PDB entry 3EGW | X-ray diffraction, 1.90 A resolution | chains B and C of the 3 polymer chains in the assembly

Chain B:
Molecule: Respiratory nitrate reductase 1 beta chain
From: Escherichia coli
Notes: EC 1.7.99.4; fragment: Chain B, NarH
UniProtKB: P11349 (NARH_ECOLI); residues 1-509 here = UniProt positions 1-509
Chain sequence (509 residues; numbered 1 to 509; the number before each row is that of its first residue):
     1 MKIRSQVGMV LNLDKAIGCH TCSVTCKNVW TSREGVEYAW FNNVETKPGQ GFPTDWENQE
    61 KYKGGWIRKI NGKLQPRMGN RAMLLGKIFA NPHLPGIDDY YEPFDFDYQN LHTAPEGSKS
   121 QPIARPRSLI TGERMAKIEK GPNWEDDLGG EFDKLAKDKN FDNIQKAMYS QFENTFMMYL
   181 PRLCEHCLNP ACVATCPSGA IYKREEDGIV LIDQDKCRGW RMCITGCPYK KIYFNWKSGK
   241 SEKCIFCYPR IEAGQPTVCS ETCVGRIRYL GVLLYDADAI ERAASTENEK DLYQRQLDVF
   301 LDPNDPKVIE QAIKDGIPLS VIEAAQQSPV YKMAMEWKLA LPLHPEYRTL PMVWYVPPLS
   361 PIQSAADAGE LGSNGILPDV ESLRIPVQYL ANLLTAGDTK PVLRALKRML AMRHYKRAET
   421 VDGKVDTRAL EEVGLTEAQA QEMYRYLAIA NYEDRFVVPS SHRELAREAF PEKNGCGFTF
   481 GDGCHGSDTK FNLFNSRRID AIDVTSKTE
Sequence notes: engineered mutation Ala-16 (Cys in P11349)
Curated features (UniProtKB/Swiss-Prot):
  - binding site ([4Fe-4S] cluster): Cys-19, Cys-22, Cys-26, Cys-184, Cys-187, Cys-192, Cys-227, Cys-244, Cys-247, Cys-259, Cys-263
  - binding site ([3Fe-4S] cluster): Cys-196, Cys-217, Cys-223

Chain C:
Molecule: Respiratory nitrate reductase 1 gamma chain
From: Escherichia coli
Notes: EC 1.7.99.4; fragment: Chain C, NarI
UniProtKB: P11350 (NARI_ECOLI); numbering as in UniProt (aligned over 1-225)
Chain sequence (225 residues; numbered 1 to 225; the number before each row is that of its first residue):
     1 MQFLNMFFFD IYPYIAGAVF LIGSWLRYDY GQYTWRAASS QMLDRKGMNL ASNLFHIGIL
    61 GIFVGHFFGM LTPHWMAAAW LPIEVKQKMA MFAGGASGVL CLIGGVLLLK RRLFSPRVRA
   121 TTTGADILIL SLLVIQCALG LLTIPFSAQH MDGSEMMKLV GWAQSVVTFH GGASQHLDGV
   181 AFIFRLHLVL GMTLFLLFPF SRLIHIWSVP VEYLTRKYQL VRARH
Sequence notes: conflict Ala-77 (Tyr in P11350), Ala-78 (Glu in P11350)
Modified positions: Met-1 (n-formylmethionine; FME)
Curated features (UniProtKB/Swiss-Prot):
  - binding site (heme b): His-56, His-66, His-187, His-205
  - modified residue: Met-1 (N-formylmethionine)

Chain B / chain C interface:
Contacting residue pairs (113):
  Arg-4(B) / Val-221(C)
  Tyr-38(B) / Met-42(C)  hydrogen bond
  Trp-66(B) / Tyr-218(C)  hydrophobic
  Trp-66(B) / Gln-219(C)
  Pro-76(B) / Tyr-218(C)
  Asn-80(B) / Tyr-218(C)
  Arg-81(B) / Tyr-213(C)
  Arg-81(B) / Leu-214(C)
  Arg-81(B) / Arg-216(C)  hydrogen bond (side chain-backbone)
  Arg-81(B) / Tyr-218(C)  hydrogen bond
  Leu-84(B) / Tyr-213(C)
  Leu-85(B) / Pro-210(C)
  Leu-85(B) / Tyr-213(C)  hydrophobic
  Leu-85(B) / Leu-214(C)  hydrophobic
  Ile-88(B) / Pro-210(C)  hydrophobic
  Phe-89(B) / Ser-52(C)  hydrogen bond (backbone-side chain)
  Phe-89(B) / Asn-53(C)
  Phe-89(B) / His-56(C)
  Phe-89(B) / Leu-60(C)  hydrophobic
  Ala-90(B) / Gln-41(C)
  Ala-90(B) / Met-48(C)
  Ala-90(B) / Asn-49(C)
  Ala-90(B) / Asn-53(C)
  Asn-91(B) / Gln-41(C)  hydrogen bond (backbone-side chain)
  Pro-92(B) / Asn-49(C)
  Leu-94(B) / Gln-41(C)
  Leu-94(B) / Met-42(C)
  Leu-94(B) / Arg-45(C)  hydrogen bond (backbone-side chain)
  Pro-95(B) / Met-42(C)
  Gly-96(B) / Met-42(C)
  Gly-96(B) / Arg-45(C)
  Ile-97(B) / Met-42(C)  hydrogen bond (backbone-backbone)
  Ile-97(B) / Leu-43(C)
  Ile-97(B) / Arg-117(C)
  Asp-98(B) / Arg-117(C)  salt bridge
  Asp-99(B) / Arg-45(C)  salt bridge
  Glu-102(B) / Arg-117(C)  salt bridge
  Ile-130(B) / Arg-117(C)
  Ile-130(B) / Ala-120(C)
  Ile-130(B) / Thr-121(C)
  Thr-131(B) / Arg-117(C)
  Thr-131(B) / Ala-120(C)
  Asn-189(B) / Gln-219(C)  hydrogen bond
  Pro-190(B) / Gln-219(C)  hydrogen bond (backbone-side chain)
  Val-193(B) / Arg-216(C)  hydrogen bond (backbone-side chain)
  Val-193(B) / Tyr-218(C)
  Val-193(B) / Gln-219(C)
  Val-193(B) / Leu-220(C)
  Ala-194(B) / Tyr-213(C)  hydrogen bond (backbone-side chain)
  Ala-194(B) / Arg-216(C)
  Ala-194(B) / Tyr-218(C)
  Thr-195(B) / Tyr-213(C)
  Cys-196(B) / Tyr-213(C)
  Cys-196(B) / Arg-216(C)  hydrogen bond (backbone-side chain)
  Pro-197(B) / Pro-210(C)  hydrophobic
  Pro-197(B) / Tyr-213(C)
  Ser-198(B) / Glu-212(C)
  Gly-199(B) / Arg-216(C)
  Gly-199(B) / Leu-220(C)
  Ile-201(B) / Leu-220(C)
  Tyr-202(B) / Leu-220(C)
  Tyr-202(B) / Arg-222(C)
  Lys-203(B) / Leu-220(C)  hydrogen bond (backbone-backbone)
  Lys-203(B) / Val-221(C)
  Lys-203(B) / Arg-222(C)  hydrogen bond (backbone-backbone)
  Arg-204(B) / Arg-222(C)
  Glu-205(B) / Val-221(C)
  Glu-205(B) / Arg-222(C)  hydrogen bond (backbone-backbone)
  Glu-205(B) / Ala-223(C)
  Glu-205(B) / Arg-224(C)
  Glu-206(B) / Arg-224(C)
  Asp-213(B) / Arg-222(C)  salt bridge
  Gln-214(B) / Tyr-33(C)
  Asp-215(B) / Gln-32(C)
  Lys-216(B) / Tyr-28(C)  hydrogen bond
  Lys-216(B) / Gln-32(C)
  Cys-217(B) / Trp-35(C)
  Arg-218(B) / Tyr-28(C)
  Arg-218(B) / Gln-32(C)  hydrogen bond
  Arg-218(B) / Trp-35(C)  hydrogen bond (side chain-backbone)
  Arg-218(B) / Arg-36(C)
  Arg-218(B) / Ala-37(C)  hydrogen bond (backbone-backbone)
  Arg-218(B) / Ser-208(C)  hydrogen bond
  Gly-219(B) / Ala-37(C)
  Trp-220(B) / Ala-37(C)  hydrophobic
  Trp-220(B) / His-205(C)
  Trp-220(B) / Ser-208(C)
  Trp-220(B) / Pro-210(C)
  Arg-221(B) / Ser-39(C)
  Arg-221(B) / Gln-41(C)  hydrogen bond
  Phe-234(B) / Ser-39(C)
  Trp-236(B) / Met-42(C)  hydrophobic
  Trp-236(B) / Thr-121(C)
  Ser-238(B) / Tyr-33(C)
  Ser-238(B) / Arg-36(C)  hydrogen bond (backbone-side chain)
  Gly-239(B) / Arg-36(C)
  Lys-240(B) / Gln-32(C)
  Lys-240(B) / Tyr-33(C)
  Lys-240(B) / Trp-35(C)  hydrogen bond (side chain-backbone)
  Lys-240(B) / Arg-36(C)
  Pro-318(B) / Arg-224(C)
  Ser-461(B) / Arg-224(C)  hydrogen bond (backbone-side chain)
  His-462(B) / Arg-224(C)  hydrogen bond (backbone-side chain)
  Leu-465(B) / Arg-224(C)
  Arg-467(B) / His-225(C)  hydrogen bond (side chain-backbone)
  Gly-483(B) / Tyr-30(C)
  Asp-488(B) / His-225(C)  salt bridge
  Asn-492(B) / Tyr-30(C)
  Leu-493(B) / Trp-25(C)
  Leu-493(B) / Leu-26(C)  hydrophobic
  Leu-493(B) / Tyr-30(C)
  Phe-494(B) / Leu-26(C)  hydrophobic
  Phe-494(B) / Tyr-30(C)  hydrogen bond (backbone-side chain)
Other interface residues (no listed pair), chain B (69 interface residues in all): Leu-74, Ala-82, Tyr-100, Ala-200, Asn-235, Glu-242, Ala-466, Phe-491
Other interface residues (no listed pair), chain C (43 interface residues in all): Ala-38, Ile-57, Pro-116, Thr-215, Lys-217

Summary:
69 residues of chain B and 43 residues of chain C are in contact, with 27 hydrogen bonds and 5 salt bridges.
Polar contacts include Asp-98(B)/Arg-117(C), Asp-99(B)/Arg-45(C) and Glu-102(B)/Arg-117(C).
Chain B is Respiratory nitrate reductase 1 beta chain and chain C is Respiratory nitrate reductase 1 gamma
chain, both from Escherichia coli; the structure, The crystal structure of the NarGHI mutant NarH - C16A, was
determined by X-ray diffraction.
